Entry 6WGF (electron microscopy, 7.70 A resolution (low resolution: residue-level contacts below are approximate; hydrogen-bond / salt-bridge calls are withheld)); this record covers chains 5 and 3 of the 6 polymer chains in the assembly.

# Chain 5
Molecule: Minichromosome maintenance protein 5
From: Saccharomyces cerevisiae
Notes: EC 3.6.4.12
UniProt: P29496 (MCM5_YEAST); residue numbers follow UniProt; this construct covers 1-775
Sequence (775 residues; each row starts with the number of its first residue):
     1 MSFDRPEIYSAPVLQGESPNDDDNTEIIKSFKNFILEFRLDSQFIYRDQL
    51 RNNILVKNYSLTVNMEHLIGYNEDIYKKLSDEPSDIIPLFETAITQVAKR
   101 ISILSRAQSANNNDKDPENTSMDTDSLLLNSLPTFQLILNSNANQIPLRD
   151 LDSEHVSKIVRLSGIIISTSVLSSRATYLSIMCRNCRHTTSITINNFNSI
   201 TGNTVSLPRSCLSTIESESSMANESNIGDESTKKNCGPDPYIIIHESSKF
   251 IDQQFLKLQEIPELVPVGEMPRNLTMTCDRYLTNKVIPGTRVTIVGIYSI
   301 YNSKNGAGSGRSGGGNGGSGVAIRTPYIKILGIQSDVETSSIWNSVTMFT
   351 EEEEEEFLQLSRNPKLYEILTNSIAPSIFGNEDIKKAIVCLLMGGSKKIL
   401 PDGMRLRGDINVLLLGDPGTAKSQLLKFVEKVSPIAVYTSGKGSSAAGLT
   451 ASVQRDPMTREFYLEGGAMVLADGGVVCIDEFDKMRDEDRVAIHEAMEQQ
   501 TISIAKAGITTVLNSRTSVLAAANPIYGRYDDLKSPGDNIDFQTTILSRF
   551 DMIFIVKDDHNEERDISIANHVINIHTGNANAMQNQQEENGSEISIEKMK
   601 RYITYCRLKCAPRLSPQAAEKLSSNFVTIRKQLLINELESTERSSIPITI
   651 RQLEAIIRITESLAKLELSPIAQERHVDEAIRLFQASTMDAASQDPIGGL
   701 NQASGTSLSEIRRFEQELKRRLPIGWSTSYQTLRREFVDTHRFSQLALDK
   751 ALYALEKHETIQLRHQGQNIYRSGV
Not modelled in the structure: 1-24, 111-129, 199-200, 212-234, 249, 302-323, 337-349, 525-540, 554-594, 644-646, 694-706
UniProt features mapped onto this chain:
  - motif: Ser548 to Asp551 (Arginine finger)
  - binding site (ATP): Gly416 to Ser423
  - mutagenesis: Lys422 (K422A: Loss of MCM2-7 complex helicase activity)

# Chain 3
Molecule: DNA replication licensing factor MCM3
From: Saccharomyces cerevisiae
Notes: EC 3.6.4.12
UniProt: P24279 (MCM3_YEAST); residue numbers follow UniProt; this construct covers 1-971
Sequence (971 residues; each row starts with the number of its first residue):
     1 MEGSTGFDGDATTFFAPDAVFGDRVRRFQEFLDTFTSYRDSVRSIQVYNS
    51 NNAANYNDDQDDADERDLLGDDDGDDLEKEKKAASSTSLNILPHRIIISL
   101 DDLREFDRSFWSGILVEPAYFIPPAEKALTDLADSMDDVPHPNASAVSSR
   151 HPWKLSFKGSFGAHALSPRTLTAQHLNKLVSVEGIVTKTSLVRPKLIRSV
   201 HYAAKTGRFHYRDYTDATTTLTTRIPTPAIYPTEDTEGNKLTTEYGYSTF
   251 IDHQRITVQEMPEMAPAGQLPRSIDVILDDDLVDKTKPGDRVNVVGVFKS
   301 LGAGGMNQSNSNTLIGFKTLILGNTVYPLHARSTGVAARQMLTDFDIRNI
   351 NKLSKKKDIFDILSQSLAPSIYGHDHIKKAILLMLMGGVEKNLENGSHLR
   401 GDINILMVGDPSTAKSQLLRFVLNTASLAIATTGRGSSGVGLTAAVTTDR
   451 ETGERRLEAGAMVLADRGVVCIDEFDKMTDVDRVAIHEVMEQQTVTIAKA
   501 GIHTTLNARCSVIAAANPVFGQYDVNRDPHQNIALPDSLLSRFDLLFVVT
   551 DDINEIRDRSISEHVLRTHRYLPPGYLEGEPVRERLNLSLAVGEDADINP
   601 EEHSNSGAGVENEGEDDEDHVFEKFNPLLQAGAKLAKNKGNYNGTEIPKL
   651 VTIPFLRKYVQYAKERVIPQLTQEAINVIVKNYTDLRNDDNTKKSPITAR
   701 TLETLIRLATAHAKVRLSKTVNKVDAKVAANLLRFALLGEDIGNDIDEEE
   751 SEYEEALSKRSPQKSPKKRQRVRQPASNSGSPIKSTPRRSTASSVNATPS
   801 SARRILRFQDDEQNAGEDDNDIMSPLPADEEAELQRRLQLGLRVSPRRRE
   851 HLHAPEEGSSGPLTEVGTPRLPNVSSAGQDDEQQQSVISFDNVEPGTIST
   901 GRLSLISGIIARLMQTEIFEEESYPVASLFERINEELPEEEKFSAQEYLA
   951 GLKIMSDRNNLMVADDKVWRV
Not modelled in the structure: 1-19, 57-90, 142-150, 302-318, 330-338, 568-650, 688, 739-971
UniProt features mapped onto this chain:
  - motif: Ser541 to Asp544 (Arginine finger)
  - binding site (ATP): Gly409 to Ser416
  - modified residue: Ser761 (Phosphoserine), Ser777 (Phosphoserine), Ser781 (Phosphoserine), Thr868 (Phosphothreonine)
  - mutagenesis: Lys415 (K415A: No effect on MCM2-7 complex helicase activity. Loss of MCM2-7 complex helicase activity; when associated with MCM5 A-422. Reduces MCM2-7 complex helicase activity ...)

# How chain 5 and chain 3 interact
Pairs across the interface (52; chain 5 residue first):
  Ala110(5) - Arg108(3)
  Asn130(5) - Val116(3)
  Ser131(5) - Val116(3)
  Ser131(5) - Lys178(3)
  Ile242(5) - Pro226(3)
  Ile244(5) - Thr223(3)
  His245(5) - Thr223(3)
  His245(5) - Ser300(3)
  His245(5) - Leu301(3)
  Glu246(5) - Leu221(3)
  Glu246(5) - Thr223(3)
  Glu246(5) - Lys299(3)
  Phe250(5) - Leu176(3)
  Phe250(5) - Ser300(3)
  Ile251(5) - Ala173(3)
  Asp252(5) - Ala173(3)
  Arg280(5) - Thr172(3)
  Asp402(5) - Pro369(3)
  Asp402(5) - Ile653(3)
  Leu406(5) - Ser370(3)
  Glu495(5) - Arg420(3)
  Glu495(5) - Thr433(3)
  Gln499(5) - Ser416(3)
  Gln499(5) - Arg420(3)
  Ile509(5) - Leu270(3)
  Thr510(5) - Gln269(3)
  Thr510(5) - Leu270(3)
  Thr510(5) - Pro271(3)
  Thr511(5) - Leu270(3)
  Val512(5) - Gly268(3)
  Ala619(5) - Ser562(3)
  Ala619(5) - Glu563(3)
  Glu620(5) - Glu563(3)
  Ser623(5) - Arg559(3)
  Ser623(5) - Ser562(3)
  Ser623(5) - Glu563(3)
  Phe626(5) - Asp558(3)
  Val627(5) - Glu555(3)
  Arg630(5) - Ile553(3)
  Lys631(5) - Glu555(3)
  Glu637(5) - Gln522(3)
  Thr649(5) - Ser412(3)
  Ile650(5) - Ser412(3)
  Leu653(5) - Ser562(3)
  Ile657(5) - Val565(3)
  Ser707(5) - Phe520(3)
  Ala754(5) - Phe520(3)
  Lys757(5) - Val519(3)
  Lys757(5) - Ala534(3)
  His758(5) - Gln531(3)
  His758(5) - Ala534(3)
  Glu759(5) - Ala534(3)
Interface residues without a listed pair, chain 5 (46 interface residues in all): Ser247, Ser248, Pro401, Met404, Val491, Thr501, Gly508, Leu614, Leu634, Ile711
Interface residues without a listed pair, chain 3 (46 interface residues in all): Tyr120, Thr222, Leu367, Thr413, Phe421, Thr425, Arg435, Leu535, Asp552, Ile561, Leu566

# Overview
The chain 5/chain 3 interface involves 46 residues from each chain. From UniProt: 8 ATP-binding residues and
one mutagenesis site on chain 5; 8 ATP-binding residues and one mutagenesis site on chain 3.
Here chain 5 is Minichromosome maintenance protein 5 and chain 3 is DNA replication licensing factor MCM3,
both from Saccharomyces cerevisiae. Entry 6WGF (Atomic model of mutant Mcm2-7 hexamer with Mcm6 WHD
truncation) was determined by electron microscopy (same publication as 6WGC, 6WGG and 6WGI).
